PDB entry 7U50 | electron microscopy, 3.40 A resolution | chains A and I of the 11 polymer chains in the assembly

== Chain A ==
Molecule: Histone H3.2
From: Homo sapiens
UniProtKB: Q71DI3 (H32_HUMAN); residues 1-135 here correspond to UniProt positions 2-136 (UniProt number = residue number + 1)
Chain sequence (135 residues; row label = number of the first residue in the row):
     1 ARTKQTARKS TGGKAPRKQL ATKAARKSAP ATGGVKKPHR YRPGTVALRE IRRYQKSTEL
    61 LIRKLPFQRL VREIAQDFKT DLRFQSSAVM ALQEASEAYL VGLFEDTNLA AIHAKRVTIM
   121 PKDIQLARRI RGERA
Not modelled in the structure: 1-38, 135
Sequence notes: engineered mutation Ala110 (Cys111 in Q71DI3)
Swiss-Prot annotation at these positions:
  - modified residue: Arg2 (Asymmetric dimethylarginine), Thr3 (Phosphothreonine), Lys4 (Allysine), Gln5 (5-glutamyl dopamine), Thr6 (Phosphothreonine), Arg8 (Citrulline), Lys9 (N6,N6,N6-trimethyllysine), Ser10 (ADP-ribosylserine), Thr11 (Phosphothreonine), Lys14 (N6-(2-hydroxyisobutyryl)lysine), Arg17 (Asymmetric dimethylarginine), Lys18 (N6-(2-hydroxyisobutyryl)lysine), Lys23 (N6-(2-hydroxyisobutyryl)lysine), Arg26 (Citrulline), Lys27 (N6,N6,N6-trimethyllysine), Ser28 (ADP-ribosylserine), Lys36 (N6,N6,N6-trimethyllysine), Lys37 (N6-methyllysine), Tyr41 (Phosphotyrosine), Lys56 (N6,N6,N6-trimethyllysine) and 8 more in UniProt
  - lipidation: Lys18 (N6-decanoyllysine)

== Chain I ==
Molecule: 147-nt DNA strand
Sequence (147 nucleotides; each row starts with the number of its first residue):
     1 ATCGAGAATC CCGGTGCCGA GGCCGCTCAA TTGGTCGTAG ACAGCTCTAG CACCGCTTAA
    61 ACGCACGTAC GCGCTGTCCC CCGCGTTTTA ACCGCCAAGG GGATTACTCC CTAGTCTCCA
   121 GGCACGTGTC AGATATATXC ATCCGAT
Not modelled in the structure: 1-2, 147
Modified residues: 3DR (1',2'-dideoxyribofuranose-5'-phosphate) at position 139

== Interface between chain A and chain I ==
Contacting residue pairs - 17 pairs, chain A then chain I:
  Arg40(A) - DA65(I)  base contact
  Tyr41(A) - DG145(I)  phosphate contact
  Arg42(A) - DG145(I)  salt bridge to the phosphate
  Thr45(A) - DG145(I)  phosphate contact
  Arg72(A) - DC51(I)  salt bridge to the phosphate
  Arg83(A) - DG50(I)  phosphate contact
  Arg83(A) - DC51(I)  sugar contact
  Phe84(A) - DG50(I)  sugar contact
  Phe84(A) - DC51(I)  hydrogen bond to the phosphate
  Gln85(A) - DG50(I)  phosphate contact
  Ser86(A) - DG50(I)  phosphate contact
  Arg116(A) - DG71(I)  phosphate contact
  Arg116(A) - DC72(I)  salt bridge to the phosphate
  Val117(A) - DG71(I)  phosphate contact
  Thr118(A) - DG71(I)  hydrogen bond to the phosphate
  Met120(A) - DG71(I)  phosphate contact
  Met120(A) - DC72(I)  phosphate contact
Interface residues without a listed pair, chain A (17 interface residues in all): Pro43, Arg63, Leu82, Lys115
Interface residues without a listed pair, chain I (11 interface residues in all): DA60, DA61, DC66, DA69, DC70

== In short ==
The interface between chain A and chain I involves 17 residues on one side and 11 on the other, with 2
hydrogen bonds and 3 salt bridges. Among the polar pairs are Phe84(A)-DC51(I), Thr118(A)-DG71(I) and
Arg42(A)-DG145(I).
Here chain A is Histone H3.2 (Homo sapiens) and chain I is a 147-nt DNA strand. Entry 7U50 (APE1 bound to a
nucleosome core particle with AP-site at SHL-6) was determined by electron microscopy together with 7U51, 7U52
and 7U53 from the same study.
